7E93 - chains G and H of the 22 polymer chains in the assembly; structure by electron microscopy, 6.54 A resolution (low resolution: residue-level contacts below are approximate; hydrogen-bond / salt-bridge calls are withheld).

[Chain G]
Name: Trafficking protein particle complex subunit 31
From: Saccharomyces cerevisiae (strain ATCC 204508 / S288c)
UniProt: Q03337 (TRS31_YEAST); residues 1-283 here = UniProt positions 1-283
Amino-acid sequence (283 residues; row label = number of the first residue in the row):
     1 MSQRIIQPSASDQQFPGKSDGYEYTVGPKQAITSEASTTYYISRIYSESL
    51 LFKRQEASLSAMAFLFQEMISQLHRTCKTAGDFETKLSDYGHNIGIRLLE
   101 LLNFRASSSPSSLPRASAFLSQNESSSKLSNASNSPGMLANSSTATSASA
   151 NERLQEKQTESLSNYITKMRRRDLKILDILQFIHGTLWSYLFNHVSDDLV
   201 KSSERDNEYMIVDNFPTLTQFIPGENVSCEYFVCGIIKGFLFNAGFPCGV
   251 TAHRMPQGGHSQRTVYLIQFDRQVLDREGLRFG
Unresolved in the structure: 1-25, 109-162, 283
Sequence notes: conflict Tyr41 (Ile in Q03337), Ile42 (Pro in Q03337), Ser108 (Val in Q03337)

[Chain H]
Name: Trafficking protein particle complex subunit 20
From: Saccharomyces cerevisiae (strain ATCC 204508 / S288c)
UniProt: P38334 (TRS20_YEAST); numbering as in UniProt (aligned over 1-175)
Amino-acid sequence (175 residues; each row starts with the number of its first residue):
     1 MPQYFAIIGKKDNPVYEIEFTNAENPQGFPQDLKELNPFILHASLDIVED
    51 LQWQINPTSQLNGNGGNGSNGGGGFLRSRAVNNTDNCYLGKVDHFYGLAI
   101 TAYISYSGMKFVMIHGNSANSSVVIDDNNMRSFYQEVHELYVKTLMNPFY
   151 KITDPIRSPAFDSRVRTLARKHLSK
Unresolved in the structure: 1, 58-83, 174-175

[Interface between chain G and chain H]
Contacting residue pairs (71; chain G residue first):
  Val26(G) with Tyr16(H); Glu17(H); Arg157(H)
  Ile32(G) with Tyr4(H); Glu17(H); Ile18(H); Glu19(H)
  Thr33(G) with Ile18(H); Glu19(H)
  Ser34(G) with Ile18(H); Glu19(H); Arg166(H)
  Glu35(G) with Phe20(H)
  Ala36(G) with Thr21(H)
  Ser37(G) with Phe20(H); Thr21(H)
  Thr38(G) with Ala23(H)
  Thr39(G) with Arg170(H)
  Tyr40(G) with Arg170(H)
  Tyr41(G) with Ser163(H); Thr167(H)
  Ile42(G) with Arg170(H)
  Arg44(G) with Arg164(H)
  Ile45(G) with Arg164(H)
  Tyr46(G) with Lys143(H); Arg164(H)
  Ser47(G) with Lys143(H); Phe161(H); Arg164(H)
  Glu48(G) with Lys143(H)
  Leu50(G) with Val142(H)
  Arg97(G) with Leu145(H); Met146(H); Asn147(H); Pro148(H)
  Leu99(G) with Tyr106(H)
  Glu100(G) with Tyr106(H); Ser107(H); His138(H); Val142(H); Leu145(H)
  Leu101(G) with Met146(H)
  Asn103(G) with Tyr106(H)
  Phe104(G) with Tyr106(H); His138(H); Glu139(H)
  Asn164(G) with Glu139(H)
  Ile166(G) with Arg131(H); Gln135(H)
  Thr167(G) with Arg131(H)
  Lys168(G) with Arg131(H)
  Met169(G) with Cys87(H); Tyr103(H); Gln135(H)
  Arg170(G) with Thr84(H); Asp85(H)
  Arg171(G) with Ile55(H); Thr84(H); Asn86(H)
  Arg172(G) with Asn86(H); Cys87(H); Ile104(H); Ser105(H); Tyr106(H)
  Phe242(G) with Lys10(H)
  Asn243(G) with Tyr106(H); Ser107(H); Gly108(H)
  Ala244(G) with Trp53(H)
  Arg277(G) with Trp53(H); Gln54(H)
Interface residues without a listed pair, chain G (42 interface residues in all): Gly27, Pro28, Ser43, Asp173, Gly245, Val274
Interface residues without a listed pair, chain H (42 interface residues in all): Gln52, Tyr150, Pro155

[Summary]
Chain G and chain H each contribute 42 residues to their interface.
Chain G is Trafficking protein particle complex subunit 31 and chain H is Trafficking protein particle complex
subunit 20, both from Saccharomyces cerevisiae (strain ATCC 204508 / S288c); the structure, Intact TRAPPII
(state III), was determined by electron microscopy together with 7E2C, 7E2D, 7E8S, 7E8T, 7E94 and 7EA3 from
the same study.
